PDB entry 4P3B | X-ray diffraction, 2.10 A resolution | chain A

== Chain A ==
Name: Complement C5
Organism: Mus musculus
UniProt: P06684 (CO5_MOUSE); residue numbers follow UniProt; this construct covers 679-754
Sequence (78 residues; each row starts with the number of its first residue):
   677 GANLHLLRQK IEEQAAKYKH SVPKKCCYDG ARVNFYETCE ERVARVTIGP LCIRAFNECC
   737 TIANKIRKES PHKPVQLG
Not modelled in the structure: 746-754
Cystine bridges: Cys702-Cys728, Cys703-Cys735, Cys715-Cys736
Construct notes: expression tag (677-678)
UniProt features mapped onto this chain:
  - region: His696 to Gly725 (Involved in C5AR1 binding)

== Overview ==
Chain A is Complement C5 (Mus musculus); the structure, Crystal structure of the mouse C5a-desArg
anaphylatoxin, was determined by X-ray diffraction together with 4P39 and 4P3A from the same study.
